7XSD - chains O and G of the 32 polymer chains in the assembly; structure by electron microscopy, 3.30 A resolution.

Chain O:
Name: RuBisCO accumulation factor 1
Organism: Nostoc sp. (strain PCC 7120 / SAG 25.82 / UTEX 2576)
UniProtKB: Q8YLP6 (Q8YLP6_NOSS1); residues 1-361 here = UniProt positions 1-361
Amino-acid sequence (361 residues; each row starts with the number of its first residue):
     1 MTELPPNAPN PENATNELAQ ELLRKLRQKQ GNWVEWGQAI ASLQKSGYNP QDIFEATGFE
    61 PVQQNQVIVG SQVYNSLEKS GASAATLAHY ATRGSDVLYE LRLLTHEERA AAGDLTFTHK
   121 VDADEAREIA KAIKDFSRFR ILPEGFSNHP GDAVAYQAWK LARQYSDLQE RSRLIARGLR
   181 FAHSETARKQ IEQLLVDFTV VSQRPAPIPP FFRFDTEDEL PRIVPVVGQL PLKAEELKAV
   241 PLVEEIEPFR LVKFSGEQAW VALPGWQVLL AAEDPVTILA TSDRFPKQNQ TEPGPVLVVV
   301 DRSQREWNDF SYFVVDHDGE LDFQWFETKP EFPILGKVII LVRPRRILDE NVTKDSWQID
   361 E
Disordered / not traced: 1-17, 196-361
UniProt features mapped onto this chain:
  - mutagenesis: K354 to E361 (Forms more RbcL(2)-Raf1(2) but little RbcL(8)-Raf1(8)), E361 (E361EHHH: Forms more RbcL(2)-Raf1(2) but little RbcL(8)-Raf1(8))

Chain G:
Name: Ribulose bisphosphate carboxylase large chain
Organism: Nostoc sp. (strain PCC 7120 / SAG 25.82 / UTEX 2576)
Notes: EC 4.1.1.39
UniProtKB: P00879 (RBL_NOSS1); numbering as in UniProt (aligned over 1-476)
Amino-acid sequence (476 residues; row label = number of the first residue in the row):
     1 MSYAQTKTQT KSGYKAGVQD YRLTYYTPDY TPKDTDILAA FRVTPQPGVP FEEAAAAVAA
    61 ESSTGTWTTV WTDLLTDLDR YKGRCYDIEP VPGEDNQFIA YIAYPLDLFE EGSITNVLTS
   121 IVGNVFGFKA LRALRLEDIR FPVAYIKTFQ GPPHGIQVER DKLNKYGRPL LGCTIKPKLG
   181 LSAKNYGRAV YECLRGGLDF TKDDENINSA PFQRWRDRFL FVADAITKAQ AETGEIKGHY
   241 LNVTAPTCEE MLKRAEYAKE LKQPIIMHDY LTAGFTANTT LARWCRDNGV LLHIHRAMHA
   301 VIDRQKNHGI HFRVLAKALR LSGGDHIHTG TVVGKLEGER GITMGFVDLL RENYVEQDKS
   361 RGIYFTQDWA SLPGVMAVAS GGIHVWHMPA LVEIFGDDSV LQFGGGTLGH PWGNAPGATA
   421 NRVALEACVQ ARNEGRNLAR EGNDVIREAA KWSPELAVAC ELWKEIKFEF EAMDTV
Disordered / not traced: 1-22, 65-79, 176-181, 296-306, 330-340, 403-414, 472-476
UniProt features mapped onto this chain:
  - active site (Proton acceptor): K176, H295
  - binding site (substrate): N124, T174, K178, R296, H328, S380
  - binding site (Mg(2+)): K202, D204, E205
  - site: K335 (Transition state stabilizer)
  - modified residue: K202 (N6-carboxylysine)

Chain O / chain G interface:
Residue-residue contacts (19; chain O residue first):
  Q72(O) - N433(G)
  R102(O) - D397(G)  salt bridge
  R102(O) - R432(G)
  R102(O) - N433(G)
  L103(O) - R432(G)
  T105(O) - G435(G)
  T105(O) - N437(G)
  H106(O) - E434(G)
  H106(O) - G435(G)  hydrogen bond (backbone-backbone)
  R127(O) - E352(G)  salt bridge
  K131(O) - R361(G)
  D135(O) - R361(G)  salt bridge
  R140(O) - R440(G)
  Q157(O) - E356(G)  hydrogen bond
  L161(O) - E356(G)
  L161(O) - D358(G)
  Q164(O) - Q357(G)  hydrogen bond (side chain-backbone)
  Q164(O) - K359(G)
  Y165(O) - Q357(G)
Other interface residues (no listed pair), chain O (17 interface residues in all): V62, V69, L104, R109
Other interface residues (no listed pair), chain G (15 interface residues in all): Y166, R351

Overview:
Chain O and chain G form an interface of 17 and 15 residues respectively; the contacts include 3 hydrogen
bonds and 3 salt bridges. Among the polar pairs are R102(O)-D397(G), R127(O)-E352(G) and D135(O)-R361(G).
Here chain O is RuBisCO accumulation factor 1 and chain G is Ribulose bisphosphate carboxylase large chain,
both from Nostoc sp. (strain PCC 7120 / SAG 25.82 / UTEX 2576). Entry 7XSD (Cryo-EM structure of RuBisCO
assembly intermediate RbcL8Raf18RbcX16) was determined by electron microscopy.
